7TJY - chains T and W of the 27 polymer chains in the assembly; structure by electron microscopy, 3.80 A resolution.

# Chain T
Name: ATP synthase subunit a
From: Saccharomyces cerevisiae
Reference sequence: P00854 (ATP6_YEAST); residues 1-249 here correspond to UniProt positions 11-259 (UniProt number = residue number + 10)
Chain sequence (249 residues; numbered 1 to 249; the number before each row is that of its first residue):
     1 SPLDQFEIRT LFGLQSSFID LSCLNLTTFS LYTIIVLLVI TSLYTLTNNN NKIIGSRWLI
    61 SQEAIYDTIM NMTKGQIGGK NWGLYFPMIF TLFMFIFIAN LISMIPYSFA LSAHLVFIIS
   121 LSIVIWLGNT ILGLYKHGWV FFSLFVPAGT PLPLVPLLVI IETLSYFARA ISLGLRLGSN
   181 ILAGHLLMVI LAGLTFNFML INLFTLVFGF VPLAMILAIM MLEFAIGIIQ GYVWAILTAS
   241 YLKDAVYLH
Disordered / not traced: 1-25

# Chain W
Name: ATP synthase subunit f
From: Saccharomyces cerevisiae
Reference sequence: Q06405 (ATPK_YEAST); residues 1-95 here correspond to UniProt positions 7-101 (UniProt number = residue number + 6)
Chain sequence (95 residues; each row starts with the number of its first residue):
     1 VSTLIPPKVV SSKNIGSAPN AKRIANVVHF YKSLPQGPAP AIKANTRLAR YKAKYFDGDN
    61 ASGKPLWHFA LGIIAFGYSM EYYFHLRHHK GAEEH
Disordered / not traced: 86-95

# How chain T and chain W interact
Contacting residue pairs (7):
  Asn49(T) with Pro40(W); Ala41(W)
  Asn50(T) with Pro40(W)
  Ser56(T) with Gly58(W)
  Arg57(T) with Gly58(W)
  Tyr107(T) with Ile73(W); Gly77(W)
Also at the interface, not in a pair above, chain T (7 interface residues in all): Leu46, Thr47
Also at the interface, not in a pair above, chain W (6 interface residues in all): Phe56

# Summary
7 residues of chain T face 6 of chain W across their interface.
Here chain T is ATP synthase subunit a and chain W is ATP synthase subunit f, both from Saccharomyces
cerevisiae. Entry 7TJY (Yeast ATP synthase State 1catalytic(a) without exogenous ATP backbone model) was
determined by electron microscopy together with 7TJS, 7TJT, 7TJU, 7TJV, 7TJW, 7TJX and 30 further entries from
the same study.
